Entry 4CPB (X-ray diffraction, 1.57 A resolution); this record covers chains C and D of the 4 polymer chains in the assembly.

Chain C:
Protein: Pa-I galactophilic lectin
From: Pseudomonas aeruginosa
Reference sequence: Q05097 (Q05097_PSEAE); residues 1-121 here correspond to UniProt positions 2-122 (UniProt number = residue number + 1)
Chain sequence (121 residues; row label = number of the first residue in the row):
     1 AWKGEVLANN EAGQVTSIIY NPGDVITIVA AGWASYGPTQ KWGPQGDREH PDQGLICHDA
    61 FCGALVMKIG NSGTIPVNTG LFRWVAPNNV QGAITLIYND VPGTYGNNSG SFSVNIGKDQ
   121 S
Modified residues: W33 (2-hydroxy-tryptophan; TRO); C57 (cysteinesulfonic acid; OCS)
Metal / ion sites: Ca2+: Y36, D100, T104, N107, N108 (together with beta-D-galactopyranose)
Ligand contacts: CN8 / beta-D-galactopyranose: Y36, P38, E49, H50, P51, Q53, C62, D100, V101, T104, N107

Chain D:
Protein: Pa-I galactophilic lectin
From: Pseudomonas aeruginosa
Reference sequence: Q05097 (Q05097_PSEAE); residues 1-121 here correspond to UniProt positions 2-122 (UniProt number = residue number + 1)
Chain sequence (121 residues; row label = number of the first residue in the row):
     1 AWKGEVLANN EAGQVTSIIY NPGDVITIVA AGWASYGPTQ KWGPQGDREH PDQGLICHDA
    61 FCGALVMKIG NSGTIPVNTG LFRWVAPNNV QGAITLIYND VPGTYGNNSG SFSVNIGKDQ
   121 S
Modified residues: C57 (cysteinesulfonic acid; OCS)
Metal / ion sites: Ca2+: Y36, D100, T104, N107, N108 (together with beta-D-galactopyranose)
Ligand contacts:
  - nonaethylene glycol (2PE): E11, A12, I56, K68, G70, N71, S72, G73, T74, T95, I97
  - CN8 / beta-D-galactopyranose: Y36, P38, H50, P51, Q53, C62, D100, V101, T104, N107

Interface between chain C and chain D:
Contacting residue pairs - 41 pairs, chain C then chain D:
  T27(C) with T27(D); F82(D)
  I28(C) with V29(D)
  V29(C) with I28(D); G80(D); F82(D), hydrophobic
  A30(C) with T79(D), hydrogen bond (backbone-side chain)
  A31(C) with Q45(D); T79(D)
  G32(C) with Q45(D), hydrogen bond (backbone-side chain)
  W33(C) with Q45(D); G46(D); R48(D)
  Q40(C) with Q40(D), hydrogen bond
  G43(C) with Q45(D)
  P44(C) with Q45(D)
  Q45(C) with A31(D); G32(D); W33(D); G43(D); P44(D)
  G46(C) with W33(D)
  R48(C) with W33(D)
  F61(C) with W33(D), hydrophobic
  T79(C) with A30(D), hydrogen bond (side chain-backbone); A31(D); T79(D)
  G80(C) with V29(D)
  F82(C) with T27(D); N115(D); I116(D); G117(D)
  R83(C) with G117(D); K118(D), hydrogen bond (side chain-backbone)
  N115(C) with F82(D)
  I116(C) with F82(D)
  G117(C) with F82(D); R83(D)
  K118(C) with R83(D), hydrogen bond (backbone-side chain)
  D119(C) with R83(D), salt bridge
  Q120(C) with Q120(D), hydrogen bond
Interface residues without a listed pair, chain C (27 interface residues in all): A1, K41, L81
Interface residues without a listed pair, chain D (26 interface residues in all): A1, F61, L81, D119

Summary:
27 residues of chain C face 26 of chain D across their interface; the contacts include 7 hydrogen bonds and 1
salt bridge. Polar pairs include D119(C)-R83(D), A30(C)-T79(D) and G32(C)-Q45(D). Bound to chain C: CN8 /
beta-D-galactopyranose.
Chain C is Pa-I galactophilic lectin and chain D is Pa-I galactophilic lectin, both from Pseudomonas
aeruginosa; the structure, Crystal structure of leca in complex with a divalent galactoside at 1. 57 angstrom
in magnesium, was determined by X-ray diffraction together with 4CP9 from the same study.
